PDB entry 5TMF | X-ray diffraction, 3.00 A resolution | chains C and D of the 6 polymer chains in the assembly

[Chain C]
Name: DNA-directed RNA polymerase subunit beta
From: Thermus thermophilus
Notes: EC 2.7.7.6
UniProtKB: Q8RQE9 (RPOB_THET8); residue numbers follow UniProt; this construct covers 1-1119
Amino-acid sequence (1119 residues; each row starts with the number of its first residue):
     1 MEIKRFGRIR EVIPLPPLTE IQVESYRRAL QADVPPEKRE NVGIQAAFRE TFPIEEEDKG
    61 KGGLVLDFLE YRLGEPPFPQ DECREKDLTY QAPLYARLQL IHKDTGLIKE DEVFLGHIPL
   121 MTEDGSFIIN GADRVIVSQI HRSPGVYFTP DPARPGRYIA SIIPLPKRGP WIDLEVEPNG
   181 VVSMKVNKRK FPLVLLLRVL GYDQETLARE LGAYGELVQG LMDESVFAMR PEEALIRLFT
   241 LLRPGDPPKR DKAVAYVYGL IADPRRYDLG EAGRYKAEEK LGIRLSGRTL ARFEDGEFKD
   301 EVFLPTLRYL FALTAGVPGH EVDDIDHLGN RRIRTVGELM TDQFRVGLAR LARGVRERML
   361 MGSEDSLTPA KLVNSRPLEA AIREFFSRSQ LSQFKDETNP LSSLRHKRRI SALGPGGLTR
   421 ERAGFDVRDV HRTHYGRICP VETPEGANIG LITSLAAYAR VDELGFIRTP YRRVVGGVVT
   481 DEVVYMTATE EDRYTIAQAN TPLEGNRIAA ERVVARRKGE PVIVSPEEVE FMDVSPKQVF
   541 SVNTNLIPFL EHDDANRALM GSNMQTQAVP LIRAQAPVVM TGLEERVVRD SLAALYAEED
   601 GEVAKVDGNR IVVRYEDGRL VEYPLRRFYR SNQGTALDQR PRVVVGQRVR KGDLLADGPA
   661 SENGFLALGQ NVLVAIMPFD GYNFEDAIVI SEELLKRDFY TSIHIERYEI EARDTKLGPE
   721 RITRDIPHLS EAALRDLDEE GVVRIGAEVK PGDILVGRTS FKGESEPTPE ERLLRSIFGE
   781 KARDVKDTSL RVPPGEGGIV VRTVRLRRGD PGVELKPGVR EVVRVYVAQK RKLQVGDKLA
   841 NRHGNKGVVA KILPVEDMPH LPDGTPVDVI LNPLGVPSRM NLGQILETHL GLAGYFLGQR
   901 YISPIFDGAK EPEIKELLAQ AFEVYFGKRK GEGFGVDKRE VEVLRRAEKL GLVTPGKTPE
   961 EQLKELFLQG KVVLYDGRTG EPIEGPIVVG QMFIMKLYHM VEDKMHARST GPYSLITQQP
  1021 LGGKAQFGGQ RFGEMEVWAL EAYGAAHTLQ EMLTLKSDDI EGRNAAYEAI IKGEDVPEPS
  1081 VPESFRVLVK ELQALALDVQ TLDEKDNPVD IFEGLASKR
Ligand contacts: NE6 (methyl [(1E,5R)-5-{(3S)-3-[(2E,4E)-2,5-dimethylocta-2,4-dienoyl]-2,4-dioxo-3,4-dihydro-2H-pyran-6-yl}hexylidene]carbamate): Phe-1032, Gly-1033, Glu-1034, Val-1037, Trp-1038, Glu-1041, Leu-1053, Ser-1084, Leu-1088

[Chain D]
Name: DNA-directed RNA polymerase subunit beta'
From: Thermus thermophilus
Notes: EC 2.7.7.6
UniProtKB: Q8RQE8 (RPOC_THET8); residues 1-1524 here = UniProt positions 1-1524
Amino-acid sequence (1524 residues; numbered 1 to 1524; the number before each row is that of its first residue):
     1 MKKEVRKVRI ALASPEKIRS WSYGEVEKPE TINYRTLKPE RDGLFDERIF GPIKDYECAC
    61 GKYKRQRFEG KVCERCGVEV TKSIVRRYRM GHIELATPAA HIWFVKDVPS KIGTLLDLSA
   121 TELEQVLYFS KYIVLDPKGA ILNGVPVEKR QLLTDEEYRE LRYGKQETYP LPPGVDALVK
   181 DGEEVVKGQE LAPGVVSRLD GVALYRFPRR VRVEYVKKER AGLRLPLAAW VEKEAYKPGE
   241 ILAELPEPYL FRAEEEGVVE LKELEEGAFL VLRREDEPVA TYFLPVGMTP LVVHGEIVEK
   301 GQPLAEAKGL LRMPRQVRAA QVEAEEEGET VYLTLFLEWT EPKDYRVQPH MNVVVPEGAR
   361 VEAGDKIVAA IDPEEEVIAE AEGVVHLHEP ASILVVKARV YPFEDDVEVS TGDRVAPGDV
   421 LADGGKVKSD VYGRVEVDLV RNVVRVVESY DIDARMGAEA IQQLLKELDL EALEKELLEE
   481 MKHPSRARRA KARKRLEVVR AFLDSGNRPE WMILEAVPVL PPDLRPMVQV DGGRFATSDL
   541 NDLYRRLINR NNRLKKLLAQ GAPEIIIRNE KRMLQEAVDA LLDNGRRGAP VTNPGSDRPL
   601 RSLTDILSGK QGRFRQNLLG KRVDYSGRSV IVVGPQLKLH QCGLPKRMAL ELFKPFLLKK
   661 MEEKGIAPNV KAARRMLERQ RDIKDEVWDA LEEVIHGKVV LLNRAPTLHR LGIQAFQPVL
   721 VEGQSIQLHP LVCEAFNADF DGDQMAVHVP LSSFAQAEAR IQMLSAHNLL SPASGEPLAK
   781 PSRDIILGLY YITQVRKEKK GAGLEFATPE EALAAHERGE VALNAPIKVA GRETSVGRLK
   841 YVFANPDEAL LAVAHGIVDL QDVVTVRYMG KRLETSPGRI LFARIVAEAV EDEKVAWELI
   901 QLDVPQEKNS LKDLVYQAFL RLGMEKTARL LDALKYYGFT FSTTSGITIG IDDAVIPEEK
   961 KQYLEEADRK LLQIEQAYEM GFLTDRERYD QILQLWTETT EKVTQAVFKN FEENYPFNPL
  1021 YVMAQSGARG NPQQIRQLCG LRGLMQKPSG ETFEVPVRSS FREGLTVLEY FISSHGARKG
  1081 GADTALRTAD SGYLTRKLVD VTHEIVVREA DCGTTNYISV PLFQPDEVTR SLRLRKRADI
  1141 EAGLYGRVLA REVEVLGVRL EEGRYLSMDD VHLLIKAAEA GEIQEVPVRS PLTCQTRYGV
  1201 CQKCYGYDLS MARPVSIGEA VGIVAAQSIG EPGTQLTMRT FHTGGVAGAA DITQGLPRVI
  1261 ELFEARRPKA KAVISEIDGV VRIEETEEKL SVFVESEGFS KEYKLPKEAR LLVKDGDYVE
  1321 AGQPLTRGAI DPHQLLEAKG PEAVERYLVE EIQKVYRAQG VKLHDKHIEI VVRQMMKYVE
  1381 VTDPGDSRLL EGQVLEKWDV EALNERLIAE GKTPVAWKPL LMGVTKSALS TKSWLSAASF
  1441 QNTTHVLTEA AIAGKKDELI GLKENVILGR LIPAGTGSDF VRFTQVVDQK TLKAIEEARK
  1501 EAVEAKERPA ARRGVKREQP GKQA
Disordered / not traced: 1, 1506-1524
Metal / ion sites: Zn2+ site 1: Cys-58, Cys-60, Cys-73, Cys-76; Mg2+ site 1: Asp-739, Asp-741, Asp-743; Mg2+ site 2 near Lys-840 (its only coordinating residue here); Zn2+ site 2: Cys-1112, Cys-1194, Cys-1201, Cys-1204
Ligand contacts: NE6 (methyl [(1E,5R)-5-{(3S)-3-[(2E,4E)-2,5-dimethylocta-2,4-dienoyl]-2,4-dioxo-3,4-dihydro-2H-pyran-6-yl}hexylidene]carbamate): Phe-614, Leu-619, Gly-620, Lys-621, Val-1099, His-1103, Ile-1223, Leu-1435, Ala-1438, Ser-1439, Leu-1462, Lys-1463, Val-1466, Ile-1467

[How chain C and chain D interact]
Residue-residue contacts (376; chain C residue first):
  Phe-425(C) / Asp-1083(D)
  Phe-425(C) / Arg-1239(D)
  Arg-428(C) / Leu-1086(D)
  Asp-429(C) / Pro-1048(D)
  Asp-429(C) / Arg-1078(D)
  Val-430(C) / Pro-1048(D)
  Val-430(C) / Phe-1071(D)  hydrophobic
  Val-430(C) / Ser-1074(D)
  Val-430(C) / His-1075(D)  hydrogen bond (backbone-side chain)
  Val-430(C) / Arg-1078(D)
  His-431(C) / Phe-1071(D)
  Arg-432(C) / Phe-1071(D)
  Tyr-435(C) / Phe-1071(D)  hydrophobic
  Pro-440(C) / Ser-1074(D)
  Pro-440(C) / Arg-1078(D)
  Thr-443(C) / Arg-1078(D)
  Gly-446(C) / Ala-1085(D)
  Ile-449(C) / Gly-1081(D)
  Ile-449(C) / Ala-1082(D)
  Gly-450(C) / Arg-1078(D)
  Gln-498(C) / Val-1067(D)
  Gln-498(C) / Leu-1068(D)  hydrogen bond (side chain-backbone)
  Asn-500(C) / Thr-1066(D)
  Arg-516(C) / Leu-1068(D)
  Glu-520(C) / Lys-1047(D)  salt bridge
  Pro-521(C) / Val-1055(D)  hydrophobic
  Pro-521(C) / Leu-1068(D)  hydrophobic
  Pro-521(C) / Ile-1072(D)  hydrophobic
  Val-539(C) / Val-1067(D)  hydrophobic
  Phe-540(C) / Tyr-1070(D)  hydrophobic
  Leu-550(C) / Tyr-1070(D)
  Glu-551(C) / Gly-1064(D)
  Glu-551(C) / Leu-1065(D)  hydrogen bond (backbone-backbone)
  His-552(C) / Phe-1061(D)  hydrogen bond (side chain-backbone)
  His-552(C) / Arg-1062(D)  hydrogen bond (side chain-backbone)
  His-552(C) / Glu-1063(D)
  His-552(C) / Gly-1064(D)
  Asp-553(C) / Phe-1061(D)
  Asp-553(C) / Tyr-1070(D)  hydrogen bond (backbone-side chain)
  Asp-554(C) / Arg-1042(D)  salt bridge
  Asp-554(C) / Phe-1061(D)
  Asp-554(C) / Tyr-1070(D)
  Ala-555(C) / Tyr-1070(D)
  Asn-556(C) / Ala-1077(D)
  Ala-558(C) / Tyr-1070(D)
  Ile-676(C) / Thr-948(D)
  Ile-676(C) / Ile-949(D)
  Met-677(C) / Thr-943(D)
  Met-677(C) / Ile-947(D)
  Pro-678(C) / Ser-942(D)
  Pro-678(C) / Thr-943(D)
  Pro-678(C) / Ile-947(D)
  Phe-679(C) / Thr-943(D)
  Asp-680(C) / Pro-635(D)
  Asp-680(C) / Phe-939(D)
  Asp-680(C) / Thr-940(D)
  Asp-680(C) / Thr-943(D)  hydrogen bond (backbone-side chain)
  Gly-681(C) / Val-633(D)
  Gly-681(C) / Pro-635(D)
  Gly-681(C) / Phe-939(D)
  Tyr-682(C) / Val-633(D)
  Tyr-682(C) / Pro-635(D)  hydrophobic
  Tyr-682(C) / Gln-636(D)  hydrogen bond
  Asn-683(C) / Asp-784(D)
  Phe-684(C) / Val-633(D)  hydrophobic
  Phe-684(C) / Pro-730(D)  hydrophobic
  Phe-684(C) / Ser-782(D)
  Phe-684(C) / Asp-784(D)
  Phe-684(C) / Phe-939(D)  hydrophobic
  Glu-685(C) / Asp-739(D)
  Glu-685(C) / Phe-740(D)  hydrogen bond (backbone-backbone)
  Glu-685(C) / Arg-783(D)  salt bridge
  Glu-685(C) / Arg-1029(D)  salt bridge
  Asp-686(C) / Asp-739(D)
  Asp-686(C) / Phe-740(D)
  Ala-687(C) / Val-633(D)  hydrophobic
  Ala-687(C) / Phe-740(D)  hydrophobic
  Glu-711(C) / Asp-531(D)
  Arg-713(C) / Asp-531(D)  salt bridge
  Lys-716(C) / Tyr-34(D)
  Lys-716(C) / Arg-35(D)  hydrogen bond (side chain-backbone)
  Lys-750(C) / Arg-681(D)
  Pro-751(C) / Gln-680(D)
  Gly-752(C) / Arg-679(D)
  Asp-753(C) / Arg-679(D)  salt bridge
  Asp-753(C) / Arg-681(D)  salt bridge
  Glu-764(C) / Lys-54(D)  salt bridge
  Glu-766(C) / Lys-54(D)  salt bridge
  Pro-769(C) / Arg-65(D)
  Glu-770(C) / Arg-65(D)  salt bridge
  Glu-796(C) / Gln-680(D)  hydrogen bond
  Pro-817(C) / Gly-532(D)
  Gln-834(C) / Gln-724(D)
  Val-835(C) / Val-632(D)  hydrophobic
  Val-835(C) / Ser-725(D)  hydrogen bond (backbone-side chain)
  Gly-836(C) / Ser-725(D)
  Lys-846(C) / Asp-741(D)
  Gly-847(C) / Phe-740(D)
  Val-848(C) / Val-632(D)  hydrophobic
  Val-848(C) / Phe-740(D)  hydrogen bond (backbone-backbone)
  Val-848(C) / Gly-742(D)
  Val-849(C) / Val-632(D)
  Ala-850(C) / Val-632(D)  hydrophobic
  Ala-850(C) / Val-633(D)  hydrophobic
  Asn-872(C) / Asp-784(D)  hydrogen bond
  Pro-873(C) / Ile-947(D)
  Pro-873(C) / Thr-948(D)
  Pro-873(C) / Ile-949(D)
  Leu-874(C) / Arg-783(D)
  Leu-874(C) / Asp-784(D)
  Leu-874(C) / Leu-787(D)  hydrophobic
  Leu-874(C) / Met-1023(D)  hydrophobic
  Leu-874(C) / Arg-1029(D)  hydrogen bond (backbone-side chain)
  Val-876(C) / Ile-949(D)  hydrophobic
  Pro-877(C) / Ile-949(D)
  Pro-877(C) / Met-1023(D)  hydrophobic
  Pro-877(C) / Arg-1029(D)
  Pro-877(C) / Gln-1034(D)
  Pro-877(C) / Leu-1038(D)
  Ser-878(C) / Arg-1029(D)  hydrogen bond
  Ser-878(C) / Gln-1034(D)
  Met-880(C) / Gln-1034(D)
  Met-880(C) / Gln-1037(D)
  Leu-882(C) / Leu-1038(D)  hydrophobic
  Leu-882(C) / Phe-1061(D)
  Leu-882(C) / Arg-1062(D)
  Ile-885(C) / Ile-949(D)
  Ile-885(C) / Gly-950(D)
  Ile-885(C) / Ile-951(D)
  Leu-886(C) / Ile-951(D)  hydrophobic
  His-889(C) / Gly-950(D)
  His-889(C) / Ile-951(D)  hydrogen bond (side chain-backbone)
  Phe-906(C) / Leu-1065(D)
  Phe-906(C) / Thr-1066(D)
  Phe-906(C) / Val-1067(D)
  Phe-906(C) / Tyr-1070(D)  hydrophobic
  Glu-911(C) / Ile-951(D)
  Glu-911(C) / Arg-1062(D)  salt bridge
  Lys-915(C) / Asp-952(D)  salt bridge
  Arg-946(C) / Tyr-791(D)  hydrogen bond
  Arg-946(C) / Asp-859(D)  salt bridge
  Arg-946(C) / Gln-861(D)  hydrogen bond
  Lys-949(C) / Arg-796(D)
  Leu-950(C) / Tyr-1015(D)
  Leu-950(C) / Phe-1017(D)  hydrophobic
  Gln-969(C) / Asp-952(D)
  Lys-971(C) / Asp-953(D)  salt bridge
  Ile-983(C) / Thr-943(D)
  Ile-983(C) / Thr-944(D)
  Ile-983(C) / Gly-946(D)
  Glu-984(C) / Tyr-791(D)  hydrogen bond
  Glu-984(C) / Thr-944(D)  hydrogen bond (backbone-backbone)
  Glu-984(C) / Ser-945(D)
  Glu-984(C) / Gly-946(D)
  Ile-987(C) / Gly-946(D)
  Ile-987(C) / Thr-948(D)
  Val-988(C) / Thr-948(D)
  Val-988(C) / Ile-949(D)
  Glu-1002(C) / Arg-628(D)  hydrogen bond (backbone-side chain)
  Asp-1003(C) / Gln-744(D)  hydrogen bond (backbone-side chain)
  Met-1005(C) / Arg-628(D)
  Met-1005(C) / Ser-629(D)
  Met-1005(C) / Pro-645(D)  hydrophobic
  Met-1005(C) / Met-648(D)  hydrophobic
  Met-1005(C) / Gln-724(D)
  His-1006(C) / Gly-627(D)
  His-1006(C) / Arg-628(D)  hydrogen bond (backbone-backbone)
  His-1006(C) / Met-648(D)
  Ala-1007(C) / Ser-626(D)
  Ala-1007(C) / Gly-627(D)
  Ala-1007(C) / Met-648(D)  hydrophobic
  Ala-1007(C) / Glu-651(D)
  Arg-1008(C) / Asp-624(D)  salt bridge
  Arg-1008(C) / Tyr-625(D)
  Arg-1008(C) / Ser-626(D)  hydrogen bond (backbone-backbone)
  Arg-1008(C) / Glu-651(D)
  Arg-1008(C) / Leu-652(D)
  Ser-1009(C) / Asp-624(D)
  Ser-1009(C) / Tyr-625(D)
  Ser-1009(C) / Glu-651(D)  hydrogen bond (side chain-backbone)
  Ser-1009(C) / Lys-654(D)
  Ser-1009(C) / Pro-655(D)
  Thr-1010(C) / Asp-624(D)
  Tyr-1013(C) / Asp-624(D)  hydrogen bond
  Leu-1015(C) / Arg-87(D)
  Leu-1015(C) / Val-528(D)  hydrophobic
  Ile-1016(C) / Arg-87(D)  hydrogen bond (backbone-side chain)
  Gln-1018(C) / Arg-87(D)
  Gln-1019(C) / Lys-621(D)
  Gln-1019(C) / Arg-622(D)  hydrogen bond (side chain-backbone)
  Pro-1020(C) / Arg-622(D)
  Pro-1020(C) / Val-623(D)
  Pro-1020(C) / Asp-624(D)
  Gly-1029(C) / Arg-622(D)  hydrogen bond (backbone-side chain)
  Gly-1029(C) / Val-623(D)
  Gly-1029(C) / Ser-626(D)
  Gln-1030(C) / Lys-621(D)
  Gln-1030(C) / Arg-622(D)
  Gln-1030(C) / Val-623(D)  hydrogen bond (backbone-backbone)
  Gln-1030(C) / Ser-626(D)  hydrogen bond (backbone-side chain)
  Gln-1030(C) / Gly-627(D)
  Gln-1030(C) / Arg-628(D)
  Gln-1030(C) / Ala-746(D)
  Gln-1030(C) / His-748(D)
  Arg-1031(C) / Leu-618(D)
  Arg-1031(C) / Leu-619(D)
  Arg-1031(C) / Gly-620(D)
  Arg-1031(C) / Lys-621(D)
  Arg-1031(C) / Arg-622(D)
  Phe-1032(C) / Gly-620(D)
  Phe-1032(C) / Lys-621(D)  hydrogen bond (backbone-backbone)
  Phe-1032(C) / Val-623(D)  hydrophobic
  Phe-1032(C) / His-748(D)
  Glu-1034(C) / Arg-615(D)  salt bridge
  Glu-1034(C) / Arg-1096(D)  salt bridge
  Met-1035(C) / Thr-707(D)
  Met-1035(C) / Asp-1090(D)
  Met-1035(C) / Gly-1092(D)
  Glu-1036(C) / Asn-703(D)
  Glu-1036(C) / Thr-707(D)  hydrogen bond
  Glu-1036(C) / Ile-713(D)
  Trp-1038(C) / Arg-1096(D)
  Trp-1038(C) / Val-1099(D)
  Trp-1038(C) / Ile-1223(D)
  Trp-1038(C) / Gln-1227(D)
  Ala-1039(C) / Thr-707(D)
  Ala-1039(C) / Arg-710(D)
  Ala-1039(C) / Ile-713(D)  hydrophobic
  Ala-1039(C) / Gln-1227(D)
  Leu-1040(C) / Met-763(D)  hydrophobic
  Glu-1041(C) / Ala-1220(D)
  Glu-1041(C) / Ile-1223(D)
  Glu-1041(C) / Leu-1462(D)
  Glu-1041(C) / Val-1466(D)
  Glu-1041(C) / Ile-1472(D)
  Ala-1042(C) / Arg-710(D)  hydrogen bond (backbone-side chain)
  Ala-1042(C) / Ile-1223(D)  hydrophobic
  Ala-1042(C) / Val-1224(D)  hydrophobic
  Ala-1042(C) / Gln-1227(D)
  Tyr-1043(C) / Arg-710(D)  hydrogen bond (side chain-backbone)
  Tyr-1043(C) / Leu-711(D)
  Tyr-1043(C) / Ile-713(D)  hydrogen bond (side chain-backbone)
  Tyr-1043(C) / Gln-714(D)
  Tyr-1043(C) / Gln-762(D)
  Tyr-1043(C) / Met-763(D)  hydrophobic
  Tyr-1043(C) / Asn-768(D)
  Gly-1044(C) / Gln-762(D)  hydrogen bond (backbone-side chain)
  Gly-1044(C) / Gly-1475(D)
  Gly-1044(C) / Thr-1476(D)  hydrogen bond (backbone-backbone)
  Ala-1045(C) / Glu-758(D)
  Ala-1045(C) / Gln-762(D)
  Ala-1045(C) / Met-763(D)  hydrophobic
  Ala-1046(C) / Glu-758(D)  hydrogen bond (backbone-side chain)
  Ala-1046(C) / Ile-1472(D)  hydrophobic
  Ala-1046(C) / Ala-1474(D)
  Ala-1046(C) / Thr-1476(D)  hydrogen bond (backbone-side chain)
  Ala-1046(C) / Gly-1477(D)
  His-1047(C) / Phe-754(D)
  His-1047(C) / Glu-758(D)  hydrogen bond (backbone-side chain)
  His-1047(C) / Leu-1471(D)
  His-1047(C) / Thr-1476(D)
  Thr-1048(C) / Ala-755(D)
  Thr-1048(C) / Glu-758(D)  hydrogen bond
  Leu-1049(C) / Val-1466(D)  hydrophobic
  Leu-1049(C) / Ile-1472(D)  hydrophobic
  Gln-1050(C) / Gly-1469(D)  hydrogen bond (side chain-backbone)
  Gln-1050(C) / Arg-1470(D)
  Gln-1050(C) / Leu-1471(D)
  Glu-1051(C) / Val-749(D)
  Glu-1051(C) / Pro-750(D)
  Glu-1051(C) / Leu-751(D)  hydrogen bond (side chain-backbone)
  Glu-1051(C) / Ser-752(D)  hydrogen bond (side chain-backbone)
  Glu-1051(C) / Ala-755(D)
  Met-1052(C) / Val-623(D)
  Leu-1053(C) / Lys-621(D)  hydrogen bond (backbone-side chain)
  Leu-1053(C) / Val-1466(D)  hydrophobic
  Lys-1056(C) / Arg-622(D)
  Lys-1056(C) / Val-623(D)
  Lys-1056(C) / Asp-624(D)  hydrogen bond (backbone-backbone)
  Lys-1056(C) / Tyr-625(D)
  Lys-1056(C) / Val-749(D)  hydrogen bond (side chain-backbone)
  Lys-1056(C) / Leu-751(D)
  Ser-1057(C) / Lys-621(D)
  Ser-1057(C) / Arg-622(D)  hydrogen bond (side chain-backbone)
  Asp-1058(C) / Lys-621(D)  salt bridge
  Ile-1060(C) / Ile-84(D)  hydrophobic
  Tyr-1067(C) / Pro-655(D)  hydrophobic
  Tyr-1067(C) / Leu-658(D)
  Tyr-1067(C) / Arg-674(D)  hydrogen bond
  Ile-1070(C) / Pro-655(D)  hydrophobic
  Ile-1070(C) / Phe-656(D)
  Ile-1070(C) / Lys-659(D)
  Ile-1070(C) / Leu-751(D)  hydrophobic
  Ile-1071(C) / Pro-655(D)
  Ile-1071(C) / Leu-658(D)  hydrophobic
  Ile-1071(C) / Lys-659(D)
  Ile-1071(C) / Val-670(D)  hydrophobic
  Asp-1075(C) / Ser-752(D)
  Asp-1075(C) / Ser-753(D)  hydrogen bond (side chain-backbone)
  Val-1081(C) / Leu-1468(D)
  Pro-1082(C) / Lys-621(D)
  Pro-1082(C) / Leu-1468(D)
  Pro-1082(C) / Gly-1469(D)
  Glu-1083(C) / Arg-87(D)  salt bridge
  Glu-1083(C) / Tyr-88(D)  hydrogen bond
  Ser-1084(C) / Lys-621(D)  hydrogen bond
  Phe-1085(C) / Ile-1467(D)
  Phe-1085(C) / Leu-1468(D)
  Arg-1086(C) / Tyr-88(D)  hydrogen bond
  Val-1087(C) / Leu-524(D)  hydrophobic
  Leu-1088(C) / Leu-607(D)  hydrophobic
  Lys-1090(C) / Tyr-88(D)
  Lys-1090(C) / Met-90(D)
  Lys-1090(C) / Leu-520(D)
  Glu-1091(C) / Leu-520(D)
  Glu-1091(C) / Ile-606(D)
  Glu-1091(C) / Leu-607(D)
  Leu-1092(C) / Leu-607(D)  hydrophobic
  Leu-1092(C) / Leu-1447(D)  hydrophobic
  Gln-1093(C) / Trp-21(D)
  Gln-1093(C) / Met-90(D)
  Gln-1093(C) / Pro-518(D)
  Ala-1094(C) / Met-90(D)
  Ala-1094(C) / Pro-518(D)
  Ala-1094(C) / Leu-520(D)  hydrophobic
  Ala-1094(C) / Leu-603(D)
  Leu-1095(C) / His-101(D)  hydrogen bond (backbone-side chain)
  Leu-1095(C) / Trp-103(D)  hydrophobic
  Leu-1095(C) / Leu-582(D)  hydrophobic
  Leu-1095(C) / Leu-603(D)  hydrophobic
  Ala-1096(C) / Ala-13(D)  hydrogen bond (backbone-backbone)
  Ala-1096(C) / Ile-18(D)  hydrophobic
  Ala-1096(C) / Leu-514(D)  hydrophobic
  Ala-1096(C) / Pro-518(D)
  Leu-1097(C) / Ala-11(D)
  Leu-1097(C) / Trp-21(D)
  Leu-1097(C) / Trp-103(D)  hydrophobic
  Leu-1097(C) / Phe-104(D)  hydrophobic
  Leu-1097(C) / Ala-1451(D)  hydrophobic
  Asp-1098(C) / Arg-9(D)  salt bridge
  Asp-1098(C) / Ile-10(D)
  Asp-1098(C) / Ala-11(D)  hydrogen bond (backbone-backbone)
  Asp-1098(C) / Lys-17(D)  salt bridge
  Asp-1098(C) / Trp-21(D)
  Val-1099(C) / Arg-9(D)
  Val-1099(C) / Ile-10(D)  hydrophobic
  Val-1099(C) / Trp-1434(D)  hydrophobic
  Gln-1100(C) / Lys-7(D)
  Gln-1100(C) / Val-8(D)
  Gln-1100(C) / Arg-9(D)  hydrogen bond (backbone-backbone)
  Thr-1101(C) / Val-5(D)
  Thr-1101(C) / Lys-7(D)
  Thr-1101(C) / Val-8(D)
  Leu-1102(C) / Val-5(D)
  Leu-1102(C) / Arg-6(D)  hydrogen bond (backbone-backbone)
  Leu-1102(C) / Lys-7(D)  hydrogen bond (backbone-backbone)
  Leu-1102(C) / Arg-9(D)
  Asp-1103(C) / Lys-3(D)
  Glu-1104(C) / Arg-6(D)
  Glu-1104(C) / Lys-7(D)
  Asp-1106(C) / Lys-7(D)  salt bridge
  Asp-1106(C) / Lys-1456(D)  salt bridge
  Val-1109(C) / Lys-3(D)
  Phe-1112(C) / Tyr-88(D)  hydrophobic
  Leu-1115(C) / Tyr-23(D)
  Leu-1115(C) / Ile-84(D)  hydrophobic
  Leu-1115(C) / Val-85(D)
  Leu-1115(C) / Arg-89(D)  hydrogen bond (backbone-side chain)
  Ala-1116(C) / Tyr-23(D)  hydrogen bond (backbone-side chain)
  Ser-1117(C) / Tyr-23(D)  hydrogen bond (backbone-side chain)
  Lys-1118(C) / Arg-19(D)
  Lys-1118(C) / Ser-20(D)
  Lys-1118(C) / Trp-21(D)
  Lys-1118(C) / Ser-22(D)  hydrogen bond (side chain-backbone)
  Lys-1118(C) / Tyr-23(D)
  Arg-1119(C) / Ser-20(D)  hydrogen bond (side chain-backbone)
Also at the interface, not in a pair above, chain C (186 interface residues in all): Arg-420, His-434, Cys-439, Val-441, Ala-447, Ala-515, Pro-536, Ala-732, Ala-733, Glu-748, Lys-838, Arg-879, Gly-951, Leu-968, Arg-978, Gly-985, Pro-986, Lys-1004, Gly-1011, Thr-1017, Gly-1033, Leu-1055, Arg-1063, Lys-1072, Gly-1073, Val-1076, Ser-1080
Also at the interface, not in a pair above, chain D (200 interface residues in all): Glu-4, Leu-12, Pro-521, Pro-526, Gln-529, Tyr-544, Thr-604, Gln-611, Val-630, Ile-631, Arg-647, Glu-678, Leu-701, Leu-708, His-709, Cys-733, Ala-738, Asp-862, Ala-954, Leu-1020, Ala-1028, Lys-1079, Thr-1095, Lys-1463

[Overview]
The interface between chain C and chain D involves 186 residues on one side and 200 on the other, with 66
hydrogen bonds and 23 salt bridges. Polar pairs include Glu-520(C)/Lys-1047(D), Asp-554(C)/Arg-1042(D) and
Glu-685(C)/Arg-783(D). Compound NE6 is bound between chain C and chain D.
Here chain C is DNA-directed RNA polymerase subunit beta and chain D is DNA-directed RNA polymerase subunit
beta', both from Thermus thermophilus. Entry 5TMF (Re-refinement of thermus thermophilus RNA polymerase) was
determined by X-ray diffraction, deposited together with 5TMC.
